Entry 4MXW (X-ray diffraction, 3.60 A resolution); this record covers chains X and V of the 6 polymer chains in the assembly.

Chain X:
Protein: Lymphotoxin-alpha
From: Homo sapiens
UniProt: P01374 (TNFB_HUMAN); numbering as in UniProt (aligned over 62-205)
Chain sequence (157 residues; row label = number of the first residue in the row):
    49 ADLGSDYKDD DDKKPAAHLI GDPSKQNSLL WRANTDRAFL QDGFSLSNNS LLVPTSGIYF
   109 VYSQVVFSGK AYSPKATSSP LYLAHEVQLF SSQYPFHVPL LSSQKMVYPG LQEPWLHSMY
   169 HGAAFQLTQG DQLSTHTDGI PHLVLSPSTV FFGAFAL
Disordered / not traced: 49-60, 117-127
Differences from the reference sequence: expression tag (49-61)
Swiss-Prot annotation at these positions:
  - glycosylation: N96 (N-linked (GlcNAc...) asparagine)
From the paper describing this entry:
  - mutagenesis - Y142A: decreased signaling with Tumor necrosis factor receptor superfamily member 3

Chain V:
Protein: anti-Lymphotoxin alpha antibody light chain
From: Homo sapiens
Notes: fragment: Fab; antibody fragment or engineered binder
Chain sequence (211 residues; numbered 1 to 211; the number before each row is that of its first residue):
     1 DIQMTQSPSS LSASVGDRVT ITCRASQAVS SAVAWYQQKP GKAPKLLIYS ASHRYTGVPS
    61 RFSGSGSGTD FTLTISSLQP EDFATYYCQE SYSTPWTFGQ GTKVEIKRTV AAPSVFIFPP
   121 SDEQLKSGTA SVVCLLNNFY PREAKVQWKV DNALQSGNSQ ESVTEQDSKD STYSLSSTLT
   181 LSKADYEKHK VYACEVTHQG LSSPVTKSFN R
Cystine bridges: C23-C88, C134-C194

How chain X and chain V interact:
Contacting residue pairs - 14 pairs, chain X then chain V:
  A81(X) - S30(V)
  A81(X) - Y92(V)  hydrogen bond (backbone-side chain)
  N82(X) - Q27(V)  hydrogen bond
  N82(X) - A28(V)  hydrogen bond (side chain-backbone)
  N82(X) - Y92(V)  hydrogen bond
  L88(X) - S30(V)
  L88(X) - Y92(V)
  S93(X) - Y92(V)
  S93(X) - W96(V)
  L94(X) - Y92(V)  hydrogen bond (backbone-backbone)
  L94(X) - S93(V)
  L94(X) - T94(V)  hydrogen bond (backbone-backbone)
  S95(X) - T94(V)  hydrogen bond
  L100(X) - W96(V)  hydrophobic
Also at the interface, not in a pair above, chain X (11 interface residues in all): R80, F87, D90, N96
Also at the interface, not in a pair above, chain V (10 interface residues in all): S50, H53, S91

Overview:
11 residues of chain X and 10 residues of chain V are in contact; the contacts include 7 hydrogen bonds. Polar
contacts include A81(X)-Y92(V), N82(X)-Q27(V) and N82(X)-A28(V). From the paper: Y142A of chain X reduces
signaling with Tumor necrosis factor receptor superfamily member 3.
Here chain X is Lymphotoxin-alpha and chain V is anti-Lymphotoxin alpha antibody light chain, both from Homo
sapiens. Entry 4MXW (Structure of heterotrimeric lymphotoxin LTa1b2 bound to lymphotoxin beta receptor LTbR
and anti-LTa Fab) was determined by X-ray diffraction (same publication as 4MXV).
